PDB entry 7WTE | electron microscopy, 3.30 A resolution | chains C and D of the 4 polymer chains in the assembly

== Chain C (and D) ==
Molecule: Pyruvate carboxylase, mitochondrial
Organism: Homo sapiens
Notes: EC 6.4.1.1; chain D of this document is another copy of the same molecule, construct and numbering; everything in this record applies to it too
Reference sequence: P11498 (PYC_HUMAN); numbering as in UniProt (aligned over 1-1178)
Chain sequence (1178 residues; each row starts with the number of its first residue):
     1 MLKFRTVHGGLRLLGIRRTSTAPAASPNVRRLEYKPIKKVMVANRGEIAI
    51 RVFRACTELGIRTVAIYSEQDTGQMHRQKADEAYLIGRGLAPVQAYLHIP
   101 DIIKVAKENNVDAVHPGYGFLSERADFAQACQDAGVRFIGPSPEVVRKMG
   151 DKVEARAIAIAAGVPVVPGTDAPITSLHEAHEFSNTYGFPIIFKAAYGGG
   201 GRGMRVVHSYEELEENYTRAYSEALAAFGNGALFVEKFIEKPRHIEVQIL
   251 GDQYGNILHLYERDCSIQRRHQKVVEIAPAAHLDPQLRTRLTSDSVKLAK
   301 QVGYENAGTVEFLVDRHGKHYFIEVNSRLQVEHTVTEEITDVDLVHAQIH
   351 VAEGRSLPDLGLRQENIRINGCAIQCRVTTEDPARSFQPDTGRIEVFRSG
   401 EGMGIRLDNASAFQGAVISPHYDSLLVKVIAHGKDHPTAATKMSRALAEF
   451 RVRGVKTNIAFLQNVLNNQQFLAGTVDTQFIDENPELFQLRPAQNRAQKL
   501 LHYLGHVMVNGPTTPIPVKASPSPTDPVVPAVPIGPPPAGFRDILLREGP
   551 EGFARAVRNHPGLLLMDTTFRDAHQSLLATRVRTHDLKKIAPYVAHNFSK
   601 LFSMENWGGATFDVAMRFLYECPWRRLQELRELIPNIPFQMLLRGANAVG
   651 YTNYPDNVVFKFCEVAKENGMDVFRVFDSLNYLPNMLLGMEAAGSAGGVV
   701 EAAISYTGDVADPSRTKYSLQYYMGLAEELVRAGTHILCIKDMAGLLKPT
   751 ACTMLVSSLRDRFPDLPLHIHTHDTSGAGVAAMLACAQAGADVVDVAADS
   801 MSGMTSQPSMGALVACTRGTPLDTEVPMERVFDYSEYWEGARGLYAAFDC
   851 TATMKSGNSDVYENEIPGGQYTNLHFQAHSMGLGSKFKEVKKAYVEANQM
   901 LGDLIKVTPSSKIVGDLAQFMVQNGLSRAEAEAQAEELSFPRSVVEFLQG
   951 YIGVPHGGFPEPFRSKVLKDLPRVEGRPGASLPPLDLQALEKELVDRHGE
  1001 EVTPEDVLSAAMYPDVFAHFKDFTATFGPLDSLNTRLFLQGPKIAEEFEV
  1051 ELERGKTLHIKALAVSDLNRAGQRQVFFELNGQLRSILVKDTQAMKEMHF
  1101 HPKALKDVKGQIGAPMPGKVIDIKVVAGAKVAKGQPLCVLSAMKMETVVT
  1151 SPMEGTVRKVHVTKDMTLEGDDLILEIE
Disordered / not traced: 1-32 (chain D: 1-31)
Disulfides: Cys752-Cys786
Residues lining bound ligands:
  - acetyl coenzyme A (ACO), molecule 1: Phe53, Arg54, Thr57, Arg77, Gln78, Lys79, Ala80, Asp81, Glu82
  - acetyl coenzyme A (ACO), molecule 2: Arg398, Arg445, Ala448, Glu449, Arg451, Arg453, Gln494, Asn495, Arg496, Ala497, Leu1052, Lys1056, Thr1057, Leu1058, Leu1080, Asn1081, Arg1085
  - ATP (adenosine-5'-triphosphate): Lys194, Gly199, Gly200, Met204, Glu236, Lys237, Phe238, Ile239, Pro242, Gln268, His271, Lys273, Glu311, Leu313, Glu324
Curated features (UniProtKB/Swiss-Prot):
  - active site: Arg328
  - binding site (ATP): Lys152, Glu236, His271
  - binding site (substrate): Arg571 to Gln575, Arg644, Thr908
  - binding site (Mn(2+)): Asp572, Lys741, His771, His773
  - modified residue: Lys35 (N6-acetyllysine), Lys39 (N6-acetyllysine), Lys79 (N6-acetyllysine), Lys148 (N6-acetyllysine), Lys152 (N6-acetyllysine), Lys241 (N6-acetyllysine), Lys297 (N6-acetyllysine), Lys319 (N6-acetyllysine), Lys434 (N6-acetyllysine), Lys442 (N6-succinyllysine), Lys589 (N6-acetyllysine), Lys661 (N6-acetyllysine), Lys717 (N6-acetyllysine), Lys741 (N6-carboxylysine), Lys748 (N6-acetyllysine), Lys892 (N6-acetyllysine), Lys969 (N6-acetyllysine), Lys992 (N6-acetyllysine), Thr1003 (Phosphothreonine), Lys1061 (N6-acetyllysine) and 3 more in UniProt
  - natural variant: Val145 (V145A: In PC deficiency), Arg156 (R156Q: In PC deficiency), Arg270 (R270W: In PC deficiency), Tyr304 (Y304C: In PC deficiency), Arg451 (R451C: In PC deficiency), Arg583 (R583L: In PC deficiency), Ala610 (A610T: In PC deficiency), Arg631 (R631Q: In PC deficiency), Met743 (M743I: In PC deficiency), Val1131 to Lys1133 (deletion: In PC deficiency)
  - mutagenesis: Phe1077 (F1077A/E: Loss of tetramerization and enzyme activity, resulting in an inactive homodimer)

== Chain C / chain D interface ==
Contacting residue pairs (63):
  Arg54(C) - Glu401(D)  hydrogen bond (side chain-backbone)
  Arg54(C) - Arg445(D)
  Arg54(C) - Glu449(D)  salt bridge
  Thr57(C) - Arg445(D)
  Glu58(C) - Thr441(D)
  Glu58(C) - Lys442(D)
  Glu58(C) - Arg445(D)
  Thr72(C) - His1059(D)
  Gly73(C) - Gly1082(D)
  Arg77(C) - Thr1057(D)  hydrogen bond (side chain-backbone)
  Arg77(C) - His1059(D)  hydrogen bond
  Arg77(C) - Asn1081(D)
  Gln78(C) - Asn1081(D)  hydrogen bond
  Lys79(C) - Arg398(D)
  Lys79(C) - Glu449(D)  salt bridge
  Asp81(C) - Lys1056(D)  hydrogen bond (backbone-side chain)
  Glu82(C) - Gly1055(D)
  Ala83(C) - Gly1055(D)
  Tyr84(C) - Arg1054(D)
  Asn109(C) - Arg1054(D)  hydrogen bond
  Glu337(C) - Met403(D)
  Asp341(C) - Met403(D)
  Asp341(C) - His432(D)  salt bridge
  Asp343(C) - Met403(D)
  Asn370(C) - Asp341(D)
  Asn370(C) - Asn370(D)
  Ser399(C) - Lys79(D)
  Glu401(C) - Arg54(D)  hydrogen bond (backbone-side chain)
  Glu401(C) - Leu407(D)
  Glu401(C) - Asn409(D)
  Gly402(C) - Arg406(D)
  Met403(C) - Glu337(D)
  Met403(C) - Asp341(D)
  Met403(C) - Val342(D)
  Met403(C) - Asp343(D)
  Met403(C) - Arg406(D)
  Arg406(C) - Gly402(D)  hydrogen bond (side chain-backbone)
  Arg406(C) - Met403(D)
  Leu407(C) - Glu401(D)
  Asn409(C) - Glu401(D)
  Phe413(C) - Gly1082(D)
  Phe413(C) - Gln1083(D)
  Gln414(C) - Leu1084(D)
  Gly415(C) - Gly1082(D)
  Thr441(C) - Glu58(D)
  Arg445(C) - Arg54(D)
  Glu449(C) - Arg54(D)  salt bridge
  Glu449(C) - Lys79(D)  salt bridge
  Arg1054(C) - Glu82(D)  salt bridge
  Arg1054(C) - Tyr84(D)
  Gly1055(C) - Glu82(D)
  Gly1055(C) - Ala83(D)
  Thr1057(C) - Arg77(D)  hydrogen bond (backbone-side chain)
  His1059(C) - Thr72(D)  hydrogen bond
  Leu1063(C) - Gln1075(D)
  Ala1064(C) - Ser1066(D)
  Asn1081(C) - Arg77(D)
  Asn1081(C) - Gln78(D)  hydrogen bond
  Gly1082(C) - Gly73(D)
  Gly1082(C) - Phe413(D)
  Gln1083(C) - Met75(D)  hydrogen bond
  Gln1083(C) - Gln78(D)  hydrogen bond
  Leu1084(C) - Phe1077(D)  hydrophobic
Other interface residues (no listed pair), chain C (50 interface residues in all): Arg51, Tyr67, Ala80, Val342, Lys434, Lys1056, Ser1066, Gln1075, Phe1077, Leu1080
Other interface residues (no listed pair), chain D (47 interface residues in all): Thr57, Asp81, Asn109, Ser399, Leu1063, Ala1064

== Overview ==
The interface between chain C and chain D involves 50 residues on one side and 47 on the other; the contacts
include 13 hydrogen bonds and 6 salt bridges. Among the polar pairs are Arg54(C)-Glu449(D), Lys79(C)-Glu449(D)
and Asp341(C)-His432(D).
Chain C and chain D are both Pyruvate carboxylase, mitochondrial (Homo sapiens); the structure, Cryo-EM
structure of human pyruvate carboxylase with acetyl-CoA in the intermediate state 2, was determined by
electron microscopy together with 7WTA, 7WTB, 7WTC and 7WTD from the same study.
